PDB entry 7VEL | X-ray diffraction, 2.15 A resolution | chain A

Chain A:
Protein: Glycosyltransferase
Source organism: Phytolacca americana
Notes: EC 2.4.1.-
UniProt: B5MGN9 (B5MGN9_PHYAM); numbering as in UniProt (aligned over 1-485)
Chain sequence (505 residues; each row starts with the number of its first residue; numbers below 1 keep their minus sign (Met-19 is residue -19)):
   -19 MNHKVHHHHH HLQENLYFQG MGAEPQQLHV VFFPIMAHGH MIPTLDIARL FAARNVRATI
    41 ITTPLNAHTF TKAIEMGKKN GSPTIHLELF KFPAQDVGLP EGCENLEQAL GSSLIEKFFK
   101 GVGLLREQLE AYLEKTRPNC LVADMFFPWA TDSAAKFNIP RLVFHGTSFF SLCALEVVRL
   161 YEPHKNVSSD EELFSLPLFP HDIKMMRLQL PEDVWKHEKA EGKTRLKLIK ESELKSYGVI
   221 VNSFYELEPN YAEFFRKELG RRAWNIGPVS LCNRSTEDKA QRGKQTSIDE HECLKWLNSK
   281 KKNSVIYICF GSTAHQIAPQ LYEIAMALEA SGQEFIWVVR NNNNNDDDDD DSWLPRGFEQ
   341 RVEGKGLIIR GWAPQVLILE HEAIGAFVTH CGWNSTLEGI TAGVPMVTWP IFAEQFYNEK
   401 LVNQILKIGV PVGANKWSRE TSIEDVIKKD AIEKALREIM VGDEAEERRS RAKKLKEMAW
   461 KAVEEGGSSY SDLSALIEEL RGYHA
Unresolved in the structure: -19 to 6, 56-61, 255-270, 321-329, 485
Construct notes: initiating methionine (-19); expression tag (-18 to 0)
Metal / ion sites: K+: Glu238 (together with 1,4,7,10,13,16-hexaoxacyclooctadecane) (shared with 1 residue of chain B)
Residues lining bound ligands:
  - 1,4,7,10,13,16-hexaoxacyclooctadecane (O4B): Leu160, Tyr161, Leu178, Leu214, Lys237, Glu238, Leu239, Gly240, Arg241
  - U2F (uridine-5'-diphosphate-2-deoxy-2-fluoro-alpha-D-glucose): His18, Gly19, His20, His145, Gly146, Cys289, Gly291, Ser292, Thr293, Val318, Gly351, Trp352, Ala353, Gln355, His370, Gly372, Trp373, Asn374, Ser375, Glu378, Phe392, Ala393, Glu394, Gln395, Asn398
From the paper describing this entry:
  - conformationally variable residues (loop rearrangement): Cys289 to Ile297, Val412 to Lys429
  - K+ coordination: Glu238
  - mutagenesis - H20A, H20D: abolished catalytic activity (citing earlier work)

In short:
Chain A binds 1,4,7,10,13,16-hexaoxacyclooctadecane and compound U2F. From the paper: H20A and H20D abolish
catalytic activity; K+ coordination by Glu238.
Chain A is Glycosyltransferase (Phytolacca americana); the structure, Crystal structure of Phytolacca
americana UGT3 with UDP-2fluoroglucose, was determined by X-ray diffraction (same publication as 7VEJ and
7VEK).
